4WI0 - chains A and B; structure by X-ray diffraction, 1.93 A resolution.

# Chain A
Protein: Cellulosomal scaffoldin adaptor protein B
Source organism: Acetivibrio cellulolyticus
Notes: fragment: Third Type II cohesin domain
UniProtKB: Q7WYN3 (Q7WYN3_9FIRM); residues 2-168 here correspond to UniProt positions 407-573 (UniProt number = residue number + 405)
Sequence (168 residues; row label = number of the first residue in the row):
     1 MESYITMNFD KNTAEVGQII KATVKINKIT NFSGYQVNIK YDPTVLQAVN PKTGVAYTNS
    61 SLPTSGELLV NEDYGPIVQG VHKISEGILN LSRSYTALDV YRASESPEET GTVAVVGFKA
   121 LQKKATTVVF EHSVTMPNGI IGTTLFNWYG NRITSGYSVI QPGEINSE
Differences from the reference sequence: initiating methionine (1)

# Chain B
Protein: Cellulosomal scaffoldin
Source organism: Acetivibrio cellulolyticus
UniProtKB: Q9RPL0 (Q9RPL0_9FIRM); residues 29-184 here correspond to UniProt positions 1760-1915 (UniProt number = residue number + 1731)
Sequence (156 residues; row label = number of the first residue in the row):
    29 GTTVSGYINP DFVTTSTTAP IVKAGFTVEI VGTTKSAVTD SNGYFEIKDV AAGTYTVKIT
    89 KANYLTREIA NVSVTADKEL STSASPILMW AGDMAIGGTQ DGAINLEDIL EICKAFNTSS
   149 TDAKYQVGLD LNRDGAISLE DVMIVAKHFG KVSSDY
Differences from the reference sequence: engineered mutation G178 (Asn1909 in Q9RPL0)
Ion coordination: Ca2+ site 1: D121, D129, A131, D136; Ca2+ site 2: D158, N160, D162, A164, D169

# How chain A and chain B interact
Contacting residue pairs (38):
  S33(A) - M171(B)
  Y35(A) - L167(B)
  Q36(A) - F144(B)
  Q36(A) - N145(B)
  Q36(A) - S166(B)
  Q36(A) - L167(B)  hydrogen bond (side chain-backbone)
  I77(A) - I137(B)  hydrophobic
  I77(A) - V170(B)  hydrophobic
  Q79(A) - C141(B)  hydrogen bond
  Q79(A) - F144(B)
  V81(A) - F144(B)
  V81(A) - N145(B)
  N90(A) - N145(B)
  S92(A) - F144(B)
  S92(A) - L167(B)
  S94(A) - L167(B)
  S94(A) - M171(B)
  Y95(A) - M171(B)
  T96(A) - I137(B)
  T96(A) - A174(B)
  T96(A) - F177(B)
  L98(A) - M171(B)  hydrophobic
  L98(A) - A174(B)
  D99(A) - K179(B)  salt bridge
  V134(A) - S147(B)
  T135(A) - N145(B)  hydrogen bond
  T135(A) - A164(B)
  T135(A) - S166(B)
  P137(A) - D162(B)
  P137(A) - A164(B)
  F146(A) - L167(B)  hydrophobic
  F146(A) - E168(B)
  F146(A) - M171(B)  hydrophobic
  Y149(A) - K175(B)  hydrogen bond (backbone-side chain)
  G150(A) - M171(B)
  G150(A) - K175(B)
  N151(A) - K175(B)  hydrogen bond
  R152(A) - E168(B)  salt bridge
Other interface residues (no listed pair), chain A (25 interface residues in all): G34, A97, N138, N147
Other interface residues (no listed pair), chain B (18 interface residues in all): T146, I165

# In short
The interface between chain A and chain B involves 25 residues on one side and 18 on the other; the contacts
include 5 hydrogen bonds and 2 salt bridges. Polar contacts include D99(A)-K179(B), R152(A)-E168(B) and
Q36(A)-L167(B). D121(B), D129(B), A131(B) and D136(B) coordinate Ca2+ site 1.
Here chain A is Cellulosomal scaffoldin adaptor protein B and chain B is Cellulosomal scaffoldin, both from
Acetivibrio cellulolyticus. Entry 4WI0 (Crystal structure of Coh3ScaB-XDoc_M2ScaA complex: A C-terminal
interface mutant of type II Cohesin-X-Dockerin complex from Acetivibrio ...) was determined by X-ray
diffraction.
